7KL9 - chains B and E of the 6 polymer chains in the assembly; structure by electron microscopy, 4.10 A resolution (low resolution: residue-level contacts below are approximate; hydrogen-bond / salt-bridge calls are withheld).

# Chain B
Molecule: Spike glycoprotein
From: Severe acute respiratory syndrome coronavirus 2
Reference sequence: P0DTC2 (SPIKE_SARS2); numbering as in UniProt (aligned over 1-1208)
Sequence (1257 residues; row label = number of the first residue in the row):
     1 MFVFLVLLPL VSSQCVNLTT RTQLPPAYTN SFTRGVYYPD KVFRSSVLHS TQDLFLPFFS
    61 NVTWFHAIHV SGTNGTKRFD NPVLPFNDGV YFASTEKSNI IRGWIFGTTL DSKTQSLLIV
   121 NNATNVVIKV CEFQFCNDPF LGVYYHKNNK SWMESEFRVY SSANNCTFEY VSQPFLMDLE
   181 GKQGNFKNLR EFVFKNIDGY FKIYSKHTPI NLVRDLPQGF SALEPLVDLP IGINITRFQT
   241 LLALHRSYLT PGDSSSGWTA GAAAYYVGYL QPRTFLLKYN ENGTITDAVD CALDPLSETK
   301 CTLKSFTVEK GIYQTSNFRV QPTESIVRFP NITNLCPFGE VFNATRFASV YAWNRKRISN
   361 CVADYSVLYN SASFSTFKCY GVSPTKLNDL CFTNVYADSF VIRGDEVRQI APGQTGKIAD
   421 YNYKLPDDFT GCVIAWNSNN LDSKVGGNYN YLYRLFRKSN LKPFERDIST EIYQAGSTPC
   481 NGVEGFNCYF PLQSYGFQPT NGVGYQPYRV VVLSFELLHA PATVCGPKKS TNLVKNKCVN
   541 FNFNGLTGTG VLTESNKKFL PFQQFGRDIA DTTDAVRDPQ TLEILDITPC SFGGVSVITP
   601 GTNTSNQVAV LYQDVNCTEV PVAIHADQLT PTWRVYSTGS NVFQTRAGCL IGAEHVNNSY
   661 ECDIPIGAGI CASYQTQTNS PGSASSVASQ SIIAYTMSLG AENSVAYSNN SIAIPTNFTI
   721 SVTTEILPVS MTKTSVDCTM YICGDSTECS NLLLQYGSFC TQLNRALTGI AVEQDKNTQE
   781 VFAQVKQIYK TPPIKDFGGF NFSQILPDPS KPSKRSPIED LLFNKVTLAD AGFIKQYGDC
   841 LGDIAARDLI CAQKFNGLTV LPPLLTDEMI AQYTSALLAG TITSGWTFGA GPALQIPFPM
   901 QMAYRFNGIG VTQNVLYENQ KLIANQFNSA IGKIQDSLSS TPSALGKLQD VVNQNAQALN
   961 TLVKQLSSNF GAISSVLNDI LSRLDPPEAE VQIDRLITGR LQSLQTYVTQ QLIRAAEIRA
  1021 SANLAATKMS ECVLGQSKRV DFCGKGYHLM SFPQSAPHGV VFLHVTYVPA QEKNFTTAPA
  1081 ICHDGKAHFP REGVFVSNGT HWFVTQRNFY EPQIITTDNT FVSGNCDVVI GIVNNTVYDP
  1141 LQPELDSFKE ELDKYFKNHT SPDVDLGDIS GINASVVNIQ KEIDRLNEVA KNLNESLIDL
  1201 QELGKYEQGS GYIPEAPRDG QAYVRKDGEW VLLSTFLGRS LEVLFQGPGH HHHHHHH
Unresolved in the structure: 1-26, 67-79, 144-155, 173-187, 244-262, 621-640, 677-689, 827-855, 1146-1257
Differences from the reference sequence: conflict Gly682 (Arg in P0DTC2), Ser683 (Arg in P0DTC2), Ser685 (Arg in P0DTC2), Pro817 (Phe in P0DTC2), Pro892 (Ala in P0DTC2), Pro899 (Ala in P0DTC2), Pro942 (Ala in P0DTC2), Pro986 (Lys in P0DTC2), Pro987 (Val in P0DTC2); expression tag (1209-1257)
Disulfides: Cys131-Cys166, Cys291-Cys301, Cys480-Cys488, Cys538-Cys590, Cys617-Cys649, Cys662-Cys671, Cys738-Cys760, Cys743-Cys749, Cys1032-Cys1043, Cys1082-Cys1126
Glycans and other covalent adducts: N-acetylglucosamine (NAG) linked to Asn61, Asn122, Asn165, Asn234, Asn282, Asn331, Asn603, Asn616, Asn657, Asn709, Asn1074
UniProt features mapped onto this chain:
  - region: Asn280 to Cys301 (Putative superantigen), Arg403 to Asp405 (Integrin-binding motif), Asn448 to Phe456 (Immunodominant HLA epitope recognized by the CD8+), Pro681, Ala684 (Putative superantigen), Ser816 to Tyr837 (Fusion peptide 1), Lys835 to Phe855 (Fusion peptide 2), Asp1163 to Glu1202 (Heptad repeat 2)
  - site: Arg815, Ser816 (Cleavage)
  - glycosylation: Asn17 (N-linked (GlcNAc...) (complex) asparagine), Asn61 (N-linked (GlcNAc...) (hybrid) asparagine), Asn74 (N-linked (GlcNAc...) (complex) asparagine), Asn122 (N-linked (GlcNAc...) (hybrid) asparagine), Asn149 (N-linked (GlcNAc...) (complex) asparagine), Asn165 (N-linked (GlcNAc...) (complex) asparagine), Asn234 (N-linked (GlcNAc...) (high mannose) asparagine), Asn282 (N-linked (GlcNAc...) (complex) asparagine), Thr323 (O-linked (GalNAc) threonine), Ser325 (O-linked (HexNAc...) serine), Asn331 (N-linked (GlcNAc...) (complex) asparagine), Asn343 (N-linked (GlcNAc...) (complex) asparagine), Asn603 (N-linked (GlcNAc...) (hybrid) asparagine), Asn616 (N-linked (GlcNAc...) (complex) asparagine), Asn657 (N-linked (GlcNAc...) (complex) asparagine), Thr676 (O-linked (GlcNAc...) threonine), Thr678 (O-linked (GlcNAc...) threonine), Asn709 (N-linked (GlcNAc...) (high mannose) asparagine), Asn717 (N-linked (GlcNAc...) (hybrid) asparagine), Asn801 (N-linked (GlcNAc...) (hybrid) asparagine) and 6 more in UniProt
  - natural variant: Leu5 (L5F: In strain: Iota/B.1.526), Ser13 (S13I: In strain: Epsilon/B.1.427/B.1.429), Leu18 (L18F: In strain: Beta/B.1.351, Gamma/P.1 and 1 more), Thr19 (T19I: In strain: Omicron/BQ.1.1, Omicron/XBB.1.5 and 1 more; T19R: In strain: Delta/B.1.617.2, Omicron/BA.2 and 4 more), Thr20 (T20N: In strain: Gamma/P.1), Leu24 to Ala27 (sequence variant, change not given here; In strain: Omicron/BA.2, Omicron/BA.2.12.1 and 6 more), Pro26 (P26S: In strain: Gamma/P.1), Gln52 (Q52H: In strain: Omicron/EG.5.1), Ala67 (A67V: In strain: Eta/B.1.525, Omicron/BA.1), His69 to Val70 (deletion: In strain: Alpha/B.1.1.7, Eta/B.1.525 and 5 more), Gly75 (G75V: In strain: Lambda/C.37), Thr76 (T76I: In strain: Lambda/C.37), 82 further natural variant entries in UniProt
  - mutagenesis: His69 to Val70 (Increased incorporation of cleaved spike into virions), Asn121 (N121Q: Partial loss of biliverdin affinity), Arg190 (R190K: Partial loss of biliverdin affinity), Asn234 (N234Q: Increased resistance to neutralizing antibodies), Asn331 (N331Q: Reduced viral infectivity), Asn343 (N343Q: Reduced viral infectivity), Leu452 (L452R: Increased resistance to neutralizing antibodies. Decreases HLA binding to NF9 epitope. Increased binding affinity to human ACE2), Tyr453 (Y453F: Decreased HLA binding to NF9 epitope. Increased binding affinity to human ACE2), Ala475 (A475V: Increased resistance to neutralizing antibodies), Val483 (V483A: Increased resistance to neutralizing antibodies), Glu484 (E484D: Increased replication in human TMEM106B overexpressing cells), Phe490 (F490L: Increased resistance to neutralizing antibodies and human covalescent sera neutralization), 12 further mutagenesis entries in UniProt

# Chain E
Molecule: CTC-445.2 inhibitor
From: Homo sapiens
Sequence (160 residues; each row starts with the number of its first residue):
     1 SAEIDLGKGD FREIRASEDA REAAEALAEA ARAMKEALEI IREIAEKLRD SSRASEAAKR
    61 IAKAIRKAAD AIAEAAKIAA RAAKDGDAAR NAENAARKAK EFAEEQAKLA DMYAELAKNG
   121 DKSSVLEQLK TFADKAFHEM EDRFYQAALA VFEAAEAAAG

# Interface between chain B and chain E
Pairs across the interface - 28 pairs, chain B then chain E:
  Tyr449(B) - Asp142(E)
  Tyr449(B) - Arg143(E)
  Tyr453(B) - His138(E)
  Leu455(B) - Asp134(E)
  Phe456(B) - Thr131(E)
  Gly476(B) - Ser124(E)
  Phe486(B) - Met112(E)
  Phe486(B) - Tyr113(E)
  Asn487(B) - Tyr113(E)
  Asn487(B) - Gln128(E)
  Asn487(B) - Thr131(E)
  Tyr489(B) - Thr131(E)
  Tyr489(B) - Phe132(E)
  Tyr489(B) - Lys135(E)
  Gln493(B) - Lys135(E)
  Ser494(B) - His138(E)
  Tyr495(B) - Lys8(E)
  Tyr495(B) - His138(E)
  Tyr495(B) - Asp142(E)
  Gly496(B) - Lys8(E)
  Gly496(B) - Asp142(E)
  Gln498(B) - Tyr145(E)
  Gln498(B) - Leu149(E)
  Thr500(B) - Tyr145(E)
  Thr500(B) - Leu149(E)
  Asn501(B) - Lys8(E)
  Gly502(B) - Lys8(E)
  Tyr505(B) - Lys8(E)
Also at the interface, not in a pair above, chain B (22 interface residues in all): Arg403, Gly446, Ser477, Phe490, Phe497
Also at the interface, not in a pair above, chain E (17 interface residues in all): Gly9, Asp10, Gln146

# In short
22 residues of chain B and 17 residues of chain E are in contact. Covalently linked N-acetylglucosamine: at
Asn61(B), Asn122(B), Asn165(B), Asn234(B), Asn282(B) and Asn331(B) and 5 more. From UniProt: 24 mutagenesis
sites on chain B.
Here chain B is Spike glycoprotein (Severe acute respiratory syndrome coronavirus 2) and chain E is CTC-445.2
inhibitor (Homo sapiens). Entry 7KL9 (Structure of the SARS-CoV-2 S 6P trimer in complex with the ACE2 protein
decoy, CTC-445.2 (State ...) was determined by electron microscopy.
